PDB entry 7S0T | electron microscopy, 3.05 A resolution | chains A and E of the 7 polymer chains in the assembly

[Chain A]
Name: DNA polymerase zeta catalytic subunit
Source organism: Saccharomyces cerevisiae
Notes: EC 2.7.7.7
Reference sequence: P14284 (DPOZ_YEAST); residue numbers follow UniProt; this construct covers 1-1504
Chain sequence (1538 residues; each row starts with the number of its first residue; numbers below 1 keep their minus sign (Met-33 is residue -33)):
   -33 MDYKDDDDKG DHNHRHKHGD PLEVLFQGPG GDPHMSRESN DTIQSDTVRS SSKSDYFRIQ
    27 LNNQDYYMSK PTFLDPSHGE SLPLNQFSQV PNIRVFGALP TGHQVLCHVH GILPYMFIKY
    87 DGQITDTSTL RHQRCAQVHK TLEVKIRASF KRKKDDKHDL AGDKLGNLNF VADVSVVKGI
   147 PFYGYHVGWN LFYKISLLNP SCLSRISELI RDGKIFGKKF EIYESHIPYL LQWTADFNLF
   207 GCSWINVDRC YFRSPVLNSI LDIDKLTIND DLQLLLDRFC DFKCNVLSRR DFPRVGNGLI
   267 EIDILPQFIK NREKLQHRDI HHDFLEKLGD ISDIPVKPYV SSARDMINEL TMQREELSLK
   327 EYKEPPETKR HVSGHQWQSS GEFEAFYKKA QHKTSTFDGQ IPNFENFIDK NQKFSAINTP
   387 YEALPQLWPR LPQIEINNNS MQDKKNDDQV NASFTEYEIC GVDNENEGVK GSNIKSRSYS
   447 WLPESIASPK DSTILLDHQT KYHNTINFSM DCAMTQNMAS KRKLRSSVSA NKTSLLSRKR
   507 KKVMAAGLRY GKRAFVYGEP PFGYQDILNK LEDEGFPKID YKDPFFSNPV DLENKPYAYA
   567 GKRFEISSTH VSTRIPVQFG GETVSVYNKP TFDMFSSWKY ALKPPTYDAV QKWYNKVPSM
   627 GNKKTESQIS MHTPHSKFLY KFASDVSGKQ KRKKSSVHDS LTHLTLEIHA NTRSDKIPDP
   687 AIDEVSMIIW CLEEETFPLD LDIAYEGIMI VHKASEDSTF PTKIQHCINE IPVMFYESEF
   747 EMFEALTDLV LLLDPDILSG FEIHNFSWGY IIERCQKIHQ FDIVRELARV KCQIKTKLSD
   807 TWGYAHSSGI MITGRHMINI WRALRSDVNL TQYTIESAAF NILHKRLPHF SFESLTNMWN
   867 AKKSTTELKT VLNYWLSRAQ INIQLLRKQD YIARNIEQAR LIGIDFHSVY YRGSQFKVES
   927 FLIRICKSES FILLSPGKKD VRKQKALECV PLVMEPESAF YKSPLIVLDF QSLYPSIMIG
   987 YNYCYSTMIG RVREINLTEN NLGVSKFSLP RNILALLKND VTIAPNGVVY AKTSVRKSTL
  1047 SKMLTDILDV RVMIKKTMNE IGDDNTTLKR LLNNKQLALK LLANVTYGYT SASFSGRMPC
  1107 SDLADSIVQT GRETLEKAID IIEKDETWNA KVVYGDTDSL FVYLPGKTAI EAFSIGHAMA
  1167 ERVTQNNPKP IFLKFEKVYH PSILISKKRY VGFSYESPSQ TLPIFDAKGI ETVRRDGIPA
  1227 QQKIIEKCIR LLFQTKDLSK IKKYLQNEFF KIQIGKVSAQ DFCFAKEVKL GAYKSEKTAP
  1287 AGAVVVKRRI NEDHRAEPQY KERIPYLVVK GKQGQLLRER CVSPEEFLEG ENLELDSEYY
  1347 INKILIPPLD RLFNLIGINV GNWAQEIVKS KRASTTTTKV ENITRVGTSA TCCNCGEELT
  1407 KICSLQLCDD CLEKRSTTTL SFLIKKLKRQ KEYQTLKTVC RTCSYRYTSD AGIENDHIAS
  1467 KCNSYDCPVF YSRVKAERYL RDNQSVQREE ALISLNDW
Disordered / not traced: -33 to 19, 118-129, 296-302, 321-326, 363-366, 377, 402-511, 625-660, 721-722, 799-804, 1065-1071, 1298-1301, 1317-1320, 1325-1326, 1331, 1337-1340, 1374-1419, 1503-1504
Differences from the reference sequence: initiating methionine (-33); expression tag (-32 to 0)
Curated features (UniProtKB/Swiss-Prot):
  - zinc finger: Cys1398 to Cys1417 (CysA-type)
  - motif: Cys1446 to Cys1473 (CysB motif)
  - binding site (Zn(2+)): Cys1398, Cys1401, Cys1414, Cys1417
  - binding site ([4Fe-4S] cluster): Cys1446, Cys1449, Cys1468, Cys1473
Ion coordination: Ca2+: Asp975, Phe976, Asp1144 (together with 2'-deoxycytidine-5'-triphosphate)
Ligand contacts:
  - 2'-deoxycytidine-5'-triphosphate (DCP): Asp975, Phe976, Gln977, Ser978, Leu979, Tyr980, Pro981, Asn1090, Tyr1093, Thr1143, Asp1144
  - 4Fe-4S cluster (SF4): Arg852, Pro854, Val1445, Cys1446, Cys1449, Cys1468, Ser1470, Cys1473, Val1475, Phe1476, Arg1479
Reported in the primary citation:
  - catalytic residues: Asp975, Asp1144
  - conformationally variable residues (domain motion): Ser1044 to Ser1097
  - binding site for 2'-deoxycytidine-5'-triphosphate: Ser978, Leu979, Tyr980, Tyr1093

[Chain E]
Name: DNA polymerase zeta processivity subunit
Source organism: Saccharomyces cerevisiae
Reference sequence: P38927 (REV7_YEAST); residues 1-245 here = UniProt positions 1-245
Chain sequence (245 residues; row label = number of the first residue in the row):
     1 MNRWVEKWLR VYLKCYINLI LFYRNVYPPQ SFDYTTYQSF NLPQFVPINR HPALIDYIEE
    61 LILDVLSKLT HVYRFSICII NKKNDLCIEK YVLDFSELQH VDKDDQIITE TEVFDEFRSS
   121 LNSLIMHLEK LPKVNDDTIT FEAVINAIEL ELGHKLDRNR RVDSLEEKAE IERDSNWVKC
   181 QEDENLPDNN GFQPPKIKLT SLVGSDVGPL IIHQFSEKLI SGDDKILNGV YSQYEEGESI
   241 FGSLF
Disordered / not traced: 1, 104-106, 184-194, 220-245

[Chain A / chain E interface]
Pairs across the interface (74):
  Asn554(A) - Lys168(E)
  Pro555(A) - Val162(E)  hydrophobic
  Pro555(A) - Lys168(E)
  Val556(A) - Val162(E)
  Val556(A) - Asp163(E)
  Val556(A) - Ser164(E)
  His576(A) - Lys168(E)
  Val577(A) - Leu156(E)  hydrophobic
  Ser578(A) - Leu156(E)
  Ser578(A) - Asn159(E)
  Ser578(A) - Arg160(E)
  Ser578(A) - Ile171(E)
  Val592(A) - Asp157(E)
  Pro596(A) - His154(E)
  Phe598(A) - Glu149(E)
  Phe598(A) - Leu150(E)
  Phe598(A) - Glu151(E)
  Asp599(A) - Ile148(E)
  Asp599(A) - Glu151(E)
  Met600(A) - Ile148(E)
  Met600(A) - Glu149(E)
  Phe601(A) - Ala147(E)
  Phe601(A) - Ile148(E)  hydrogen bond (backbone-backbone)
  Ser602(A) - Asn146(E)
  Ser602(A) - Ala147(E)  hydrogen bond (backbone-backbone)
  Ser603(A) - Val144(E)
  Ser603(A) - Ile145(E)  hydrogen bond (side chain-backbone)
  Ser603(A) - Lys179(E)
  Ser603(A) - Cys180(E)  hydrogen bond
  Ser603(A) - Gln181(E)
  Trp604(A) - Val144(E)
  Trp604(A) - Ile145(E)  hydrogen bond (backbone-backbone)
  Trp604(A) - Ala147(E)
  Trp604(A) - Leu150(E)
  Trp604(A) - Glu151(E)
  Trp604(A) - Leu152(E)
  Trp604(A) - Val178(E)
  Trp604(A) - Lys179(E)
  Trp604(A) - Cys180(E)
  Lys605(A) - Glu142(E)
  Lys605(A) - Ala143(E)
  Lys605(A) - Trp177(E)
  Lys605(A) - Val178(E)  hydrogen bond (backbone-backbone)
  Lys605(A) - Cys180(E)
  Tyr606(A) - Tyr57(E)
  Tyr606(A) - Glu60(E)
  Tyr606(A) - Leu61(E)  hydrophobic
  Tyr606(A) - Ala143(E)  hydrogen bond (backbone-backbone)
  Tyr606(A) - Asn176(E)
  Tyr606(A) - Trp177(E)
  Ala607(A) - Asn176(E)  hydrogen bond (backbone-backbone)
  Leu608(A) - Tyr57(E)  hydrogen bond (backbone-side chain)
  Leu608(A) - Asn176(E)
  Lys609(A) - Tyr57(E)
  Pro610(A) - Tyr27(E)
  Pro610(A) - Tyr57(E)
  Pro610(A) - Phe141(E)  hydrophobic
  Pro611(A) - Tyr27(E)  hydrogen bond (backbone-side chain)
  Pro611(A) - Leu54(E)
  Tyr613(A) - Asn25(E)
  Tyr613(A) - Val26(E)
  Tyr613(A) - Tyr27(E)
  Tyr613(A) - Pro28(E)
  Tyr613(A) - Asp136(E)
  Val616(A) - Tyr27(E)  hydrophobic
  Val616(A) - Pro28(E)  hydrophobic
  Val616(A) - Ser31(E)
  Val616(A) - His51(E)
  Gln617(A) - Pro28(E)
  Gln617(A) - Gln30(E)  hydrogen bond
  Trp619(A) - Arg50(E)
  Trp619(A) - His51(E)
  Tyr620(A) - Gln30(E)
  Tyr620(A) - Arg50(E)
Other interface residues (no listed pair), chain A (31 interface residues in all): Glu559, Thr597, Thr612, Ala615
Other interface residues (no listed pair), chain E (53 interface residues in all): Pro29, Asn49, Pro52, Ala53, Asp64, Lys82, Asp137, Thr140, Arg161, Leu165, Glu172, Ser175

[Summary]
The interface between chain A and chain E involves 31 residues on one side and 53 on the other; the contacts
include 11 hydrogen bonds. Polar pairs include Ser603(A)-Ile145(E), Ser603(A)-Cys180(E) and
Leu608(A)-Tyr57(E). The paper reports catalytic residues Asp975(A) and Asp1144(A); a binding site for
2'-deoxycytidine-5'-triphosphate at Ser978(A), Leu979(A) and Tyr980(A) among others.
Chain A is DNA polymerase zeta catalytic subunit and chain E is DNA polymerase zeta processivity subunit, both
from Saccharomyces cerevisiae; the structure, Structure of DNA polymerase zeta with mismatched DNA, was
determined by electron microscopy.
